PDB entry 7PC3 | X-ray diffraction, 1.95 A resolution | chains A and C

Chain A:
Protein: Disks large homolog 1, Annexin A2
From: Homo sapiens
UniProtKB: chimeric construct of Q12959, P07355: residues 314-413 from Q12959 (DLG1_HUMAN) positions 314-413 (same numbers); residues 415-725 from P07355 positions 29-339 (UniProt number = residue number - 386)
Chain sequence (417 residues; numbered 309 to 725; the number before each row is that of its first residue):
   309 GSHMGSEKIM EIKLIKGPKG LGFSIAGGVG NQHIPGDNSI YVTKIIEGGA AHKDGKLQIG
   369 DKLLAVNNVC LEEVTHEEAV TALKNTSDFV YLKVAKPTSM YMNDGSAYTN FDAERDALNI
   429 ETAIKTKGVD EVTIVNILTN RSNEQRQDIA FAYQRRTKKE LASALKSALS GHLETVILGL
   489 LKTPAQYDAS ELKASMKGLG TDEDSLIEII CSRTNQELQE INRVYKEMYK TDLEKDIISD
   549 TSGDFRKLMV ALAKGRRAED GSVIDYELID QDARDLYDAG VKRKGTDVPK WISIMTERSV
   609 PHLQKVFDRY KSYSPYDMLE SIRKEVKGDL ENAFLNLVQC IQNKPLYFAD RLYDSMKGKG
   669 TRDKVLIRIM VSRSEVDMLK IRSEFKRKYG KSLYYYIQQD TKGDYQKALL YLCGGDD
Not modelled in the structure: 309-313, 407-413
Sequence notes: expression tag (309-313); linker (414); conflict E452 (Ala66 in P07355)
Metal / ion sites: Ca2+ site 1 near V437 (its only coordinating residue here); Ca2+ site 2: R591, E633; Ca2+ site 3: S620, M664, G666, G668, D708
Swiss-Prot annotation at these positions:
  - modified residue: Y399 (Phosphotyrosine), K435 (N6-acetyllysine), K538 (N6-acetyllysine), S570 (Phosphoserine), Y585 (Phosphotyrosine), K613 (N6-acetyllysine)
  - cross-link: K435 (Glycyl lysine isopeptide (Lys-Gly) (interchain with G-Cter in SUMO1))

Chain C:
Protein: Protein Tax-1
UniProtKB: P03409 (TAX_HTL1A); residues 197-206 here correspond to UniProt positions 344-353 (UniProt number = residue number + 147)
Chain sequence (10 residues; each row starts with the number of its first residue):
   197 SEKHFRETEV
Not modelled in the structure: 197-199
Swiss-Prot annotation at these positions:
  - motif: E203 to V206 (PDZ-binding)

How chain A and chain C interact:
Contacting residue pairs - 19 pairs, chain A then chain C:
  G328(A) with V206(C)
  L329(A) with V206(C), hydrogen bond (backbone-backbone)
  G330(A) with V206(C), hydrogen bond (backbone-backbone)
  F331(A) with E205(C); V206(C), hydrogen bond (backbone-backbone)
  S332(A) with T204(C); E205(C)
  I333(A) with E203(C); T204(C), hydrogen bond (backbone-backbone)
  A334(A) with R202(C)
  N339(A) with F201(C); R202(C), hydrogen bond (side chain-backbone)
  Q340(A) with F201(C)
  T351(A) with E203(C), hydrogen bond
  I354(A) with E205(C)
  H384(A) with R202(C); T204(C), hydrogen bond
  V388(A) with T204(C)
  K392(A) with E205(C)
Other interface residues (no listed pair), chain A (18 interface residues in all): K327, G335, K352, L391

Overview:
18 residues of chain A and 6 residues of chain C are in contact; the contacts include 7 hydrogen bonds. Polar
pairs include L329(A)-V206(C), N339(A)-R202(C) and T351(A)-E203(C). R591(A) and E633(A) coordinate Ca2+ site
2.
Chain A is Disks large homolog 1, Annexin A2 (Homo sapiens) and chain C is Protein Tax-1; the structure, The
second PDZ domain of DLG1 complexed with the PDZ-binding motif of HTLV1-TAX1, was determined by X-ray
diffraction (same publication as 7PC4, 7PC5, 7PC7, 7PC8, 7QQL and 7QQN).
